7WV3 - chains A and E of the 6 polymer chains in the assembly; structure by electron microscopy, 2.26 A resolution.

== Chain A ==
Molecule: Toll-like receptor 3
From: Homo sapiens
UniProtKB: O15455 (TLR3_HUMAN); residues 24-904 here = UniProt positions 24-904
Amino-acid sequence (890 residues; row label = number of the first residue in the row):
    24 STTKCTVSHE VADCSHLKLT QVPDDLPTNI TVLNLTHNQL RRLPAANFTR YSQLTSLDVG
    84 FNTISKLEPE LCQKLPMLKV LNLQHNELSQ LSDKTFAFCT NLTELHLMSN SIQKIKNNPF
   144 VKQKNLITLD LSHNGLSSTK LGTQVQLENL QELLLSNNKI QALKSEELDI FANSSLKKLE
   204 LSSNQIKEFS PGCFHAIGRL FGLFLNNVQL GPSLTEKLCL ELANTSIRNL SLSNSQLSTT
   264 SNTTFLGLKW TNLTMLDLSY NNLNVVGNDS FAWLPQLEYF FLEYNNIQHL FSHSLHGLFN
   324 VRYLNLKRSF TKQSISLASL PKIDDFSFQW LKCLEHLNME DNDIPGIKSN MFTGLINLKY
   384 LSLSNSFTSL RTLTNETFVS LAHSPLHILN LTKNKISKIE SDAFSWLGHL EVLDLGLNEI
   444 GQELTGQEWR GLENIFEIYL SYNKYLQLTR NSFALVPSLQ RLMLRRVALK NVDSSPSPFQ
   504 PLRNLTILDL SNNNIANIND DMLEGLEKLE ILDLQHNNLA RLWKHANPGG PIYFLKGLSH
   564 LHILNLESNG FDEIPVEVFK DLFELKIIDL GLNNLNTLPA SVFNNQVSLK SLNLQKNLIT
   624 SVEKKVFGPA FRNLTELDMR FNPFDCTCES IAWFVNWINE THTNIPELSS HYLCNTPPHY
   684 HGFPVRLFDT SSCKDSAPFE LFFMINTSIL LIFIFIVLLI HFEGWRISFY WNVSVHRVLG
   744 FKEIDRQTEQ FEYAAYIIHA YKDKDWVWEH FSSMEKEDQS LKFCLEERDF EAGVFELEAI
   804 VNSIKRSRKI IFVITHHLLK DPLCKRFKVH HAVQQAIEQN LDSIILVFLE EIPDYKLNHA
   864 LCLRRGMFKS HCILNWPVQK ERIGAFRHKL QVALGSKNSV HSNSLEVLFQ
Disordered / not traced: 24-28, 697-913
Disulfide bonds: Cys95-Cys122, Cys649-Cys677
Covalently attached groups: N-acetylglucosamine (NAG) linked to Asn57, Asn196, Asn247, Asn252, Asn265, Asn291, Asn398, Asn413, Asn507
Construct notes: expression tag (905-913)
Curated features (UniProtKB/Swiss-Prot):
  - modified residue (Phosphotyrosine): Tyr759, Tyr858
  - glycosylation (N-linked (GlcNAc...) asparagine): Asn52, Asn57, Asn70, Asn124, Asn196, Asn247, Asn252, Asn265, Asn275, Asn291, Asn398, Asn413, Asn507, Asn636, Asn662
  - cross-link (Glycyl lysine isopeptide (Lys-Gly)): Lys765 (interchain with G-Cter in ubiquitin), Lys812 (interchain with G-Cter in ubiquitin), Lys831 (interchain with G-Cter in ubiquitin)
  - natural variant: Ser134 (S134P: No effect on IFNL1 induction), Arg251 (R251G: No effect on IFNL1 induction), Pro554 (P554S: In IMD83), Phe732 (F732L: No effect on IFNL1 induction), Glu746 to His904 (deletion: Inhibition of IFNL1 induction), Trp769 to His904 (deletion: Inhibition of IFNL1 induction), Arg867 (R867Q: Inhibition of IFNL1 induction), Met870 (M870V: Inhibition of IFNL1 induction)
  - mutagenesis: Cys95 (C95A: Reduced response to ds-RNA), Cys122 (C122A: Reduced response to ds-RNA), Asn196 (N196G: Reduced expression levels; when associated with R-247), Asn247 (N247R: Reduced response to ds-RNA. Reduced expression levels; when associated with G-196), His539 (H539A: No effect; H539E: Loss of RNA binding. Constitutive activation of NF-kappa-B), Asn541 (N541A: Loss of RNA binding. Abolishes activation of NF-kappa-B), Tyr759 (Y759F: Reduced activation of NF-kappa-B in response to ds-RNA. Reduced induction of IL-8 in response to ds-RNA. Loss of interaction with WDFY1), Lys812 (K812R: Loss of ubiquitination by ZNRF1), Lys831 (K831R: Loss of ubiquitination by TRIM3), Tyr858 (Y858F: Loss of interaction with WDFY1)
What the authors report for this chain:
  - binding site for the 80-nt RNA strand (chain E): His39, His60, His539, Asn541

== Chain E ==
Molecule: 80-nt RNA strand
Sequence (80 nucleotides; numbered 1 to 80; the number before each row is that of its first residue):
     1 CCCCCCCCCC CCCCCCCCCC CCCCCCCCCC CCCCCCCCCC CCCCCCCCCC CCCCCCCCCC
    61 CCCCCCCCCC CCCCCCCCCC

== How chain A and chain E interact ==
Residue-residue contacts (19; chain A residue first):
  Thr86(A) - C77(E)  sugar contact
  Ser88(A) - C78(E)  hydrogen bond to the sugar
  Lys89(A) - C79(E)  salt bridge to the phosphate
  Glu110(A) - C78(E)  sugar contact
  Arg489(A) - C58(E)  phosphate contact
  Asn515(A) - C58(E)  hydrogen bond to the phosphate
  Asn517(A) - C56(E)  hydrogen bond to the sugar
  Asn517(A) - C57(E)  sugar contact
  His539(A) - C57(E)  salt bridge to the phosphate
  Asn540(A) - C56(E)  sugar contact
  Asn541(A) - C55(E)  hydrogen bond to the sugar
  Asn541(A) - C56(E)  sugar contact
  Ser571(A) - C56(E)  phosphate contact
  Ser571(A) - C57(E)  hydrogen bond to the phosphate
  Asn572(A) - C56(E)  sugar contact
  Gly573(A) - C55(E)  phosphate contact
  Gly573(A) - C56(E)  phosphate contact
  Asn597(A) - C55(E)  phosphate contact
  Asn597(A) - C56(E)  phosphate contact
Other interface residues (no listed pair), chain A (17 interface residues in all): Arg64, Ser112, Ala543
Other interface residues (no listed pair), chain E (8 interface residues in all): C59

== Summary ==
17 residues of chain A face 8 of chain E across their interface; the contacts include 5 hydrogen bonds and 2
salt bridges. Polar contacts include Ser88(A)-C78(E), Asn517(A)-C56(E) and Asn541(A)-C55(E). The paper reports
a binding site for the 80-nt RNA strand (chain E) at His39(A), His60(A) and His539(A) among others.
Here chain A is Toll-like receptor 3 (Homo sapiens) and chain E is an 80-nt RNA strand. Entry 7WV3 (Toll-like
receptor3 linear cluster) was determined by electron microscopy (same publication as 7WV4, 7WV5, 7WVE and
7WVJ).
